Entry 7TI8 (electron microscopy, 3.50 A resolution); this record covers chains D and F of the 8 polymer chains in the assembly.

[Chain D]
Protein: Replication factor C subunit 2
Source organism: Saccharomyces cerevisiae
UniProtKB: P40348 (RFC2_YEAST); numbering as in UniProt (aligned over 1-353)
Sequence (353 residues; numbered 1 to 353; the number before each row is that of its first residue):
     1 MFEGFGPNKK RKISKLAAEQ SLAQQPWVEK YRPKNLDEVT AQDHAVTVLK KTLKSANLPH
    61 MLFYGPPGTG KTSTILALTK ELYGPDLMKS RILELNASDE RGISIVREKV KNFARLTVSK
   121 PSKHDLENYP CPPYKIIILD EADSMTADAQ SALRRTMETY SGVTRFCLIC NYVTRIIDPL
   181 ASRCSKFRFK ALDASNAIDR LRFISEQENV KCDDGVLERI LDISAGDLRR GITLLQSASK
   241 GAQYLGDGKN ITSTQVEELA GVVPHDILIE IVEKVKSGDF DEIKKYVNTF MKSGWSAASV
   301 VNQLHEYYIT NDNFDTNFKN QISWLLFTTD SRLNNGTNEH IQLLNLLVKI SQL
Not modelled in the structure: 1-17
Curated features (UniProtKB/Swiss-Prot):
  - binding site (ATP): Val28, Arg32, Gly65 to Ser73, Asn171, Arg229
  - modified residue: Met1 (N-acetylmethionine)
Metal / ion sites: Mg2+: Thr72 (together with ATP-gamma-S)
Small-molecule neighbours:
  - ATP-gamma-S (AGS; phosphothiophosphoric acid-adenylate ester), molecule 1: Trp27, Val28, Tyr31, Arg32, Pro33, Glu38, Val39, Thr40, Ala41, Pro66, Pro67, Gly68, Thr69, Gly70, Lys71, Thr72, Ser73, Asn171, Leu192, Arg200, Leu228, Arg229, Ile232
  - ATP-gamma-S (AGS), molecule 2: Arg154, Glu158, Pro179, Arg183

[Chain F]
Protein: Proliferating cell nuclear antigen
Source organism: Saccharomyces cerevisiae
UniProtKB: P15873 (PCNA_YEAST); residues 1-258 here = UniProt positions 1-258
Sequence (264 residues; numbered -5 to 258; the number before each row is that of its first residue; numbers below 1 keep their minus sign (Gly-5 is residue -5)):
    -5 GPHMASMLEA KFEEASLFKR IIDGFKDCVQ LVNFQCKEDG IIAQAVDDSR VLLVSLEIGV
    55 EAFQEYRCDH PVTLGMDLTS LSKILRCGNN TDTLTLIADN TPDSIILLFE DTKKDRIAEY
   115 SLKLMDIDAD FLKIEELQYD STLSLPSSEF SKIVRDLSQL SDSINIMITK ETIKFVADGD
   175 IGSGSVIIKP FVDMEHPETS IKLEMDQPVD LTFGAKYLLD IIKGSSLSDR VGIRLSSEAP
   235 ALFQFDLKSG FLQFFLAPKF NDEE
Not modelled in the structure: -5 to 0, 257-258
Differences from the reference sequence: expression tag (-5 to 0)
Curated features (UniProtKB/Swiss-Prot):
  - DNA-binding region: Arg61 to Arg80
  - cross-link (Glycyl lysine isopeptide (Lys-Gly)): Lys127 (interchain with G-Cter in SUMO), Lys164 (interchain with G-Cter in SUMO)

[Interface between chain D and chain F]
Contacting residue pairs - 11 pairs, chain D then chain F:
  Asn112(D) - Met119(F)
  Arg115(D) - Leu25(F)
  Arg115(D) - Met119(F)  hydrogen bond
  Arg115(D) - Asp120(F)
  Leu116(D) - Leu118(F)
  Leu116(D) - Asp120(F)
  Thr117(D) - Pro96(F)
  Thr117(D) - Leu118(F)  hydrogen bond (backbone-backbone)
  Lys120(D) - Thr95(F)
  Lys120(D) - Asp97(F)  hydrogen bond (backbone-side chain)
  Val163(D) - Asp120(F)
Other interface residues (no listed pair), chain D (8 interface residues in all): Val118, Ser119
Other interface residues (no listed pair), chain F (9 interface residues in all): Asp93, Lys117

[Overview]
The interface between chain D and chain F involves 8 residues on one side and 9 on the other; the contacts
include 3 hydrogen bonds. Polar pairs include Arg115(D)-Met119(F), Lys120(D)-Asp97(F) and Thr117(D)-Leu118(F).
Bound to chain D: ATP-gamma-S.
Chain D is Replication factor C subunit 2 and chain F is Proliferating cell nuclear antigen, both from
Saccharomyces cerevisiae; the structure, Structure of the yeast clamp loader (Replication Factor C RFC) bound
to the open sliding clamp ..., was determined by electron microscopy, deposited together with 7THJ, 7THV,
7TIB, 7TIC, 7TID and 7TKU.
